PDB entry 6Y9W | electron microscopy, 4.10 A resolution (low resolution: residue-level contacts below are approximate; hydrogen-bond / salt-bridge calls are withheld) | chains d and j of the 13 polymer chains in the assembly

[Chain d (and j)]
Molecule: Gag-Pol polyprotein
From: Human immunodeficiency virus 1
Notes: EC 3.4.23.16, 2.7.7.49, 2.7.7.7, 3.1.26.13, 3.1.13.2, 2.7.7.-, 3.1.-.-; chain j of this document is another copy of the same molecule, construct and numbering; everything in this record applies to it too
UniProt: P0C6F2 (POL_HV1LW); residues 1-220 here correspond to UniProt positions 133-352 (UniProt number = residue number + 132)
Amino-acid sequence (220 residues; numbered 1 to 220; the number before each row is that of its first residue):
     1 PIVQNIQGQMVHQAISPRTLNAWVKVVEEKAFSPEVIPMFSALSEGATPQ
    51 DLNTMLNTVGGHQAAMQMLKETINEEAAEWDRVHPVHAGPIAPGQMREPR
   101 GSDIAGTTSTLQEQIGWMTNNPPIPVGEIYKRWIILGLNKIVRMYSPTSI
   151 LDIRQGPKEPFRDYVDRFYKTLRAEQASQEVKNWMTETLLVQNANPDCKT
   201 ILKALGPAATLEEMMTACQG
Cystine bridges: Cys198-Cys218
Curated features (UniProtKB/Swiss-Prot):
  - region: Asn57 to Gln95 (Interaction with human PPIA/CYPA and NUP153)
  - site: Gly89, Pro90 (Cis/trans isomerization of proline peptide bond)

[Interface between chain d and chain j]
Pairs across the interface - 13 pairs, chain d then chain j:
  Asn57(d) - Arg173(j)
  Val59(d) - Arg173(j)
  His62(d) - Asp166(j)
  Gln63(d) - Tyr169(j)
  Gln63(d) - Arg173(j)
  Ala64(d) - Tyr169(j)
  Ala64(d) - Leu211(j)
  Ala64(d) - Met215(j)
  Gln67(d) - Leu211(j)
  Met68(d) - Leu211(j)
  Met68(d) - Glu212(j)
  Met144(d) - Met215(j)
  Tyr145(d) - Arg162(j)
Interface residues without a listed pair, chain d (11 interface residues in all): Lys140, Ser146
Interface residues without a listed pair, chain j (10 interface residues in all): Val165, Lys170, Gln219

[Overview]
The interface between chain d and chain j involves 11 residues on one side and 10 on the other.
Chain d and chain j are both Gag-Pol polyprotein (Human immunodeficiency virus 1); the structure, Structure of
the native full-length HIV-1 capsid protein in complex with Cyclophilin A from helical assembly ..., was
determined by electron microscopy together with 6Y9V, 6Y9X, 6Y9Y, 6Y9Z and 6ZDJ from the same study.
